Entry 7CWT (electron microscopy, 3.70 A resolution); this record covers chains B and J of the 15 polymer chains in the assembly.

# Chain B
Protein: Spike glycoprotein
Source organism: Severe acute respiratory syndrome coronavirus 2
UniProtKB: P0DTC2 (SPIKE_SARS2); numbering as in UniProt (aligned over 14-1147)
Chain sequence (1134 residues; row label = number of the first residue in the row):
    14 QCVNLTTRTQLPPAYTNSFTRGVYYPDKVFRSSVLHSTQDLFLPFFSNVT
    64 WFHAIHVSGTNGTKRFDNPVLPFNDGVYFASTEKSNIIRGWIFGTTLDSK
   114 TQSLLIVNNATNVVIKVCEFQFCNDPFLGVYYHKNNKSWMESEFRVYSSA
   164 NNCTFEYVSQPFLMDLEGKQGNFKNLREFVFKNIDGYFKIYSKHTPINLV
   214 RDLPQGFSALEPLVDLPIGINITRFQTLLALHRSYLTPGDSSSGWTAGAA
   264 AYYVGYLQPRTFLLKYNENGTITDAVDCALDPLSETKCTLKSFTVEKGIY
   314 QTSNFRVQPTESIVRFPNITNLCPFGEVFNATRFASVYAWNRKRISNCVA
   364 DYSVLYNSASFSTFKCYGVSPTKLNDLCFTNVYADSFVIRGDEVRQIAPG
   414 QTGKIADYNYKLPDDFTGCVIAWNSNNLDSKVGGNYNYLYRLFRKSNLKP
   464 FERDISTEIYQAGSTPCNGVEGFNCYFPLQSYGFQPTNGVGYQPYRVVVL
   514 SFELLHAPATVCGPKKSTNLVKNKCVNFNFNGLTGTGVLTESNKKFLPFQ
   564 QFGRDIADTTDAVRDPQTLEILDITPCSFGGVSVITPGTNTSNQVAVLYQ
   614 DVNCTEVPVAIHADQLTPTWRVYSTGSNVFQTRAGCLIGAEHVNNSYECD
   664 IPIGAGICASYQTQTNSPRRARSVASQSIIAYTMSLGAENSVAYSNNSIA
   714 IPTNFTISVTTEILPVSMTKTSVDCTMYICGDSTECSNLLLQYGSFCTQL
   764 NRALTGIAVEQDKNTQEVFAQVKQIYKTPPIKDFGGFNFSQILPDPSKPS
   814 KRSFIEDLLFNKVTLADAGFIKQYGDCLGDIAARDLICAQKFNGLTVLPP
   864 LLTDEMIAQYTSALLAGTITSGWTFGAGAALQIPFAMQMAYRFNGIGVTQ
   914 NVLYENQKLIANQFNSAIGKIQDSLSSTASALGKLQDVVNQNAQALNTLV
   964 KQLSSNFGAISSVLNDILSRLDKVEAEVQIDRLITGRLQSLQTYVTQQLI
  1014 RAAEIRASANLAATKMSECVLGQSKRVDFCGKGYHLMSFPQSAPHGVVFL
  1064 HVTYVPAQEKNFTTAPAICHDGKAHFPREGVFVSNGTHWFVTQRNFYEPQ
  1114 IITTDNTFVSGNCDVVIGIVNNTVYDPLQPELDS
Unresolved in the structure: 252-255, 329-331, 527-530, 621-640, 677-688, 828-847
Swiss-Prot annotation at these positions:
  - region: N280 to C301 (Putative superantigen), R403 to D405 (Integrin-binding motif), N448 to F456 (Immunodominant HLA epitope recognized by the CD8+), P681 to A684 (Putative superantigen), S816 to Y837 (Fusion peptide 1), K835 to F855 (Fusion peptide 2)
  - site (Cleavage): R685, S686, R815, S816
  - glycosylation: N17 (N-linked (GlcNAc...) (complex) asparagine), N61 (N-linked (GlcNAc...) (hybrid) asparagine), N74 (N-linked (GlcNAc...) (complex) asparagine), N122 (N-linked (GlcNAc...) (hybrid) asparagine), N149 (N-linked (GlcNAc...) (complex) asparagine), N165 (N-linked (GlcNAc...) (complex) asparagine), N234 (N-linked (GlcNAc...) (high mannose) asparagine), N282 (N-linked (GlcNAc...) (complex) asparagine), T323 (O-linked (GalNAc) threonine), S325 (O-linked (HexNAc...) serine), N331 (N-linked (GlcNAc...) (complex) asparagine), N343 (N-linked (GlcNAc...) (complex) asparagine), N603 (N-linked (GlcNAc...) (hybrid) asparagine), N616 (N-linked (GlcNAc...) (complex) asparagine), N657 (N-linked (GlcNAc...) (complex) asparagine), T676 (O-linked (GlcNAc...) threonine), T678 (O-linked (GlcNAc...) threonine), N709 (N-linked (GlcNAc...) (high mannose) asparagine), N717 (N-linked (GlcNAc...) (hybrid) asparagine), N801 (N-linked (GlcNAc...) (hybrid) asparagine) and 3 more in UniProt
  - natural variant: L18 (L18F: In strain: Beta/B.1.351, Gamma/P.1 and 1 more), T19 (T19I: In strain: Omicron/BQ.1.1, Omicron/XBB.1.5 and 1 more; T19R: In strain: Delta/B.1.617.2, Omicron/BA.2 and 4 more), T20 (T20N: In strain: Gamma/P.1), L24 to A27 (sequence variant, change not given here; In strain: Omicron/BA.2, Omicron/BA.2.12.1 and 6 more), P26 (P26S: In strain: Gamma/P.1), Q52 (Q52H: In strain: Omicron/EG.5.1), A67 (A67V: In strain: Eta/B.1.525, Omicron/BA.1), H69 to V70 (deletion: In strain: Alpha/B.1.1.7, Eta/B.1.525 and 5 more), G75 (G75V: In strain: Lambda/C.37), T76 (T76I: In strain: Lambda/C.37), D80 (D80A: In strain: Beta/B.1.351), V83 (V83A: In strain: Omicron/XBB.1.5, Omicron/EG.5.1), 79 further natural variant entries in UniProt
  - mutagenesis: H69 to V70 (Increased incorporation of cleaved spike into virions), N121 (N121Q: Partial loss of biliverdin affinity), R190 (R190K: Partial loss of biliverdin affinity), N234 (N234Q: Increased resistance to neutralizing antibodies), N331 (N331Q: Reduced viral infectivity), N343 (N343Q: Reduced viral infectivity), L452 (L452R: Increased resistance to neutralizing antibodies. Decreases HLA binding to NF9 epitope. Increased binding affinity to human ACE2), Y453 (Y453F: Decreased HLA binding to NF9 epitope. Increased binding affinity to human ACE2), A475 (A475V: Increased resistance to neutralizing antibodies), V483 (V483A: Increased resistance to neutralizing antibodies), E484 (E484D: Increased replication in human TMEM106B overexpressing cells), F490 (F490L: Increased resistance to neutralizing antibodies and human covalescent sera neutralization), 15 further mutagenesis entries in UniProt
Disulfides: C15-C136, C131-C166, C291-C301, C336-C361, C379-C432, C480-C488, C617-C649, C662-C671, C738-C760, C743-C749, C1032-C1043, C1082-C1126
Covalently attached groups: N-acetylglucosamine (NAG) linked to N616, N801, N1098

# Chain J
Protein: Light chain Fab of HB27
Source organism: Homo sapiens
Notes: antibody fragment or engineered binder
Chain sequence (111 residues; numbered 2 to 112; the number before each row is that of its first residue):
     2 IVLTQSPTLSLSPGERATLSCRASESVDNYGISFMNWFQQKPGQAPRLLI
    52 YAASNQGSGIPSRFSGSGSGTDFSLTISSLEPEDFAVYFCQQSKEVPRIF
   102 GQGTKVEILKR
Disulfides: C22-C91

# How chain B and chain J interact
Contacting residue pairs (9):
  T415(B) - S59(J)
  T415(B) - I61(J)
  T415(B) - S63(J)
  G416(B) - S63(J)
  K417(B) - S63(J)  hydrogen bond (backbone-side chain)
  D420(B) - S63(J)
  F486(B) - K111(J)
  N487(B) - K111(J)
  Y489(B) - K111(J)  hydrogen bond
Interface residues without a listed pair, chain B (9 interface residues in all): D427, Y505
Interface residues without a listed pair, chain J (7 interface residues in all): R17, G58, P62

# In short
9 residues of chain B face 7 of chain J across their interface; the contacts include 2 hydrogen bonds. Among
the polar pairs are K417(B)-S63(J) and Y489(B)-K111(J). N-acetylglucosamine is covalently linked to N616(B),
N801(B) and N1098(B). From UniProt: 29 mutagenesis sites on chain B.
Here chain B is Spike glycoprotein (Severe acute respiratory syndrome coronavirus 2) and chain J is Light
chain Fab of HB27 (Homo sapiens). Entry 7CWT (SARS-CoV-2 Spike protein in complex with hb27 and fc05 Fab
cocktail) was determined by electron microscopy together with 7CWS and 7CWU from the same study.
